8W5U - chains H and c of the 4 polymer chains in the assembly; structure by electron microscopy, 3.90 A resolution.

== Chain H ==
Name: Heavy chain of Ab40
Source organism: Mus musculus
Amino-acid sequence (121 residues; each row starts with the number of its first residue):
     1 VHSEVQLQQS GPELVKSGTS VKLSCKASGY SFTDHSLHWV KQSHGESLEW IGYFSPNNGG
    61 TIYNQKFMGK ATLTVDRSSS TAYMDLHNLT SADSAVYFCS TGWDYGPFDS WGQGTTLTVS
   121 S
Not modelled in the structure: 1-4, 118-121
Disulfides: Cys25-Cys99

== Chain c ==
Name: Minor capsid protein A1
Source organism: Escherichia phage Qbeta
UniProtKB: Q8LTE1 (A1_BPQBE); residues 0-132 here correspond to UniProt positions 1-133 (UniProt number = residue number + 1)
Amino-acid sequence (133 residues; numbered 0 to 132; the number before each row is that of its first residue; numbering starts at 0):
     0 MAKLETVTLG FIGKDGKQTL VLNPRGVNPT NGVASLSQAG AVPALEKRVT VSVSQPSRNR
    60 KNYKVQVKIQ NPTACTANGS CDPSVTRQAY ADVTFSFTQY STDEERAFVR TELAALLASP
   120 LLIDAIDQLN PAY
Not modelled in the structure: 0, 56-59
Construct notes: conflict Phe10 (Asn11 in Q8LTE1)

== Interface between chain H and chain c ==
Residue-residue contacts - 5 pairs, chain H then chain c:
  Trp103(H) - Asp14(c)  hydrogen bond
  Trp103(H) - Lys16(c)
  Trp103(H) - Gln17(c)
  Tyr105(H) - Thr18(c)
  Gly106(H) - Lys16(c)
Also at the interface, not in a pair above, chain H (5 interface residues in all): Asp34, Pro107
Also at the interface, not in a pair above, chain c (5 interface residues in all): Val20

== Overview ==
The chain H/chain c interface involves 5 residues from each chain, with 1 hydrogen bond. The hydrogen-bonded
pair is Trp103(H)-Asp14(c).
Chain H is Heavy chain of Ab40 (Mus musculus) and chain c is Minor capsid protein A1 (Escherichia phage
Qbeta); the structure, Cryo-EM structure of QbN10F-Ab40, was determined by electron microscopy (same
publication as 8W5D, 8W5E, 8W5F, 8W5G, 8W5L, 8W5M and 8 further entries).
